PDB entry 1VG8 | X-ray diffraction, 1.70 A resolution | chain A

== Chain A ==
Name: Ras-related protein Rab-7
Organism: Rattus norvegicus
Reference sequence: P09527 (RAB7_RAT); residues 1001-1207 here correspond to UniProt positions 1-207 (UniProt number = residue number - 1000)
Sequence (207 residues; each row starts with the number of its first residue):
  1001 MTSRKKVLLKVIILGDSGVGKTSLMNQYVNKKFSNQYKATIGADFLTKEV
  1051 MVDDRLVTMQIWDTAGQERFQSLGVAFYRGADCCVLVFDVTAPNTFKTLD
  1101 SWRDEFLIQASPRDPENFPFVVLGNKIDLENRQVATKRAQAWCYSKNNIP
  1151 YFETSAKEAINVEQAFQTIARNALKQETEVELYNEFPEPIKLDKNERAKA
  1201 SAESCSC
Disordered / not traced: 1001-1006, 1191-1207
Metal / ion sites: Mg2+: T1022, T1040 (together with GMP-PNP)
Residues lining bound ligands: GMP-PNP (GNP; phosphoaminophosphonic acid-guanylate ester): D1016, S1017, G1018, V1019, G1020, K1021, T1022, S1023, F1033, S1034, N1035, Q1036, Y1037, K1038, A1039, T1040, T1064, A1065, G1066, Q1067, N1125, K1126, D1128, L1129, S1155, A1156, K1157
Curated features (UniProtKB/Swiss-Prot):
  - motif: Y1028 to I1041 (Switch 1), Q1067 to D1082 (Switch 2)
  - binding site (GTP): S1017, G1018, V1019, G1020, K1021, T1022, S1023, S1034, N1035, Y1037, T1040, G1066, N1125, K1126, D1128, A1156, K1157
  - binding site (Mg(2+)): T1022, T1040, D1063
  - modified residue: T1002 (N-acetylthreonine), S1072 (Phosphoserine), C1207 (Cysteine methyl ester)
  - lipidation (S-geranylgeranyl cysteine): C1205, C1207
  - cross-link (Glycyl lysine isopeptide (Lys-Gly)): K1191 (interchain with G-Cter in ubiquitin), K1194 (interchain with G-Cter in ubiquitin)

== Summary ==
Bound to chain A: GMP-PNP. The Mg2+ site is built by T1022 and T1040. UniProt lists 17 GTP-binding residues
and 3 Mg2+-binding residues.
Chain A is Ras-related protein Rab-7 (Rattus norvegicus); the structure, GPPNHP-Bound Rab7, was determined by
X-ray diffraction together with 1VG0, 1VG1 and 1VG9 from the same study.
